PDB entry 7RK9 | electron microscopy, 2.32 A resolution | chains A and F of the 60 polymer chains in the assembly

# Chain A (and F)
Name: Capsid protein
From: Adeno-associated virus - 1
Notes: chain F of this document is another copy of the same molecule, construct and numbering; everything in this record applies to it too
Reference sequence: Q9WBP8 (Q9WBP8_9VIRU); the construct has insertions or renumbered stretches relative to UniProt, so the offset changes along the chain: 1-588 = UniProt 1-588; 596-743 = UniProt 589-736
Amino-acid sequence (743 residues; row label = number of the first residue in the row):
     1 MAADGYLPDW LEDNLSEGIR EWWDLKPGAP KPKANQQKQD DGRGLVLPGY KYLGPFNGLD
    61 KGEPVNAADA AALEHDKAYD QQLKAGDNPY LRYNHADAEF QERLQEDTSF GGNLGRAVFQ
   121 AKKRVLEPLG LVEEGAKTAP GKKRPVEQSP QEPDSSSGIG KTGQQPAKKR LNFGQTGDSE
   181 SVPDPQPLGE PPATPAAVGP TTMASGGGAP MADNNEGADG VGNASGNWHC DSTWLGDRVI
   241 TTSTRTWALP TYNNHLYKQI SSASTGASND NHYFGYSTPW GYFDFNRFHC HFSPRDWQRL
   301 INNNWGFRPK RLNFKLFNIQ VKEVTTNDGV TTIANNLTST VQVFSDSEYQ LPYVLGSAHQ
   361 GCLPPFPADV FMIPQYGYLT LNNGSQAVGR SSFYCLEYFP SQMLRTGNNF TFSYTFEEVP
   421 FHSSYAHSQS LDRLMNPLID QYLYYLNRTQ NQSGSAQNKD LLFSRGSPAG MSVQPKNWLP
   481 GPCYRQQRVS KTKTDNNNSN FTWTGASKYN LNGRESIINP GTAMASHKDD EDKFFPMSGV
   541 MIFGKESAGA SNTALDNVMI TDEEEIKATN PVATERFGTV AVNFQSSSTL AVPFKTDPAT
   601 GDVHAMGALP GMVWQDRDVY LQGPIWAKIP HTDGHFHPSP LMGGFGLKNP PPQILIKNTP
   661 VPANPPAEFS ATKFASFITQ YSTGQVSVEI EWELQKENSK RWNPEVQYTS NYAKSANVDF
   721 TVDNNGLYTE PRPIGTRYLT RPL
Unresolved in the structure: 1-218, 590-591
Construct notes: insertion (589-595)
Reported in the primary citation:
  - conformationally variable residues (order/disorder transition): Ser586, Ser587 to Thr589, Pro593 to Phe594, Lys595

# Chain A / chain F interface
Contacting residue pairs (64):
  Cys230(A) - Lys700(F)
  Asp231(A) - Lys700(F)  salt bridge
  Ser293(A) - Trp702(F)
  Pro294(A) - Trp702(F)
  Pro294(A) - Pro704(F)  hydrophobic
  Arg295(A) - Glu697(F)  salt bridge
  Arg295(A) - Arg701(F)
  Arg295(A) - Trp702(F)  hydrogen bond (backbone-backbone)
  Arg295(A) - Asn703(F)
  Arg295(A) - Glu705(F)
  Arg295(A) - Leu739(F)
  Gln298(A) - Pro704(F)
  Gln298(A) - Glu705(F)  hydrogen bond (side chain-backbone)
  Gln298(A) - Gln707(F)
  Asn302(A) - Gln707(F)  hydrogen bond
  Asn303(A) - Asn303(F)  hydrogen bond
  Pro365(A) - Trp702(F)
  Pro367(A) - Trp702(F)
  Asp530(A) - Lys714(F)  salt bridge
  Glu697(A) - Arg295(F)  salt bridge
  Lys700(A) - Cys230(F)
  Lys700(A) - Asp231(F)  salt bridge
  Arg701(A) - Arg295(F)
  Trp702(A) - Ser293(F)
  Trp702(A) - Pro294(F)
  Trp702(A) - Arg295(F)  hydrogen bond (backbone-backbone)
  Trp702(A) - Pro365(F)
  Trp702(A) - Pro367(F)
  Trp702(A) - Phe720(F)
  Trp702(A) - Tyr728(F)  hydrogen bond
  Asn703(A) - Arg295(F)
  Asn703(A) - Val718(F)
  Asn703(A) - Asp719(F)
  Pro704(A) - Pro294(F)  hydrophobic
  Pro704(A) - Gln298(F)
  Pro704(A) - Tyr708(F)  hydrophobic
  Pro704(A) - Ser710(F)  hydrogen bond (backbone-side chain)
  Pro704(A) - Phe720(F)
  Glu705(A) - Arg295(F)
  Glu705(A) - Gln298(F)  hydrogen bond (backbone-side chain)
  Glu705(A) - Thr709(F)
  Glu705(A) - Ser710(F)  hydrogen bond (backbone-backbone)
  Val706(A) - Thr709(F)
  Val706(A) - Ser710(F)
  Gln707(A) - Gln298(F)
  Gln707(A) - Asn302(F)  hydrogen bond
  Gln707(A) - Tyr708(F)
  Gln707(A) - Thr709(F)  hydrogen bond (backbone-side chain)
  Tyr708(A) - Pro704(F)  hydrophobic
  Tyr708(A) - Gln707(F)
  Thr709(A) - Glu705(F)
  Thr709(A) - Val706(F)
  Thr709(A) - Gln707(F)  hydrogen bond (side chain-backbone)
  Thr709(A) - Thr709(F)
  Ser710(A) - Pro704(F)  hydrogen bond (side chain-backbone)
  Ser710(A) - Glu705(F)  hydrogen bond (backbone-backbone)
  Ser710(A) - Val706(F)
  Lys714(A) - Asp530(F)  salt bridge
  Val718(A) - Asn703(F)
  Asp719(A) - Asn703(F)
  Phe720(A) - Trp702(F)
  Phe720(A) - Pro704(F)
  Tyr728(A) - Trp702(F)  hydrogen bond
  Leu739(A) - Arg295(F)
Other interface residues (no listed pair), chain A (33 interface residues in all): Arg299, Phe366, Tyr712, Thr721
Other interface residues (no listed pair), chain F (33 interface residues in all): Arg299, Phe366, Tyr712, Thr721

# Overview
Chain A and chain F each contribute 33 residues to their interface, with 15 hydrogen bonds and 6 salt bridges.
Among the polar pairs are Asp231(A)-Lys700(F), Arg295(A)-Glu697(F) and Asp530(A)-Lys714(F). From the paper:
conformational variability at Ser586(A), Ser587(A) and Pro593(A) among others.
Chain A and chain F are both Capsid protein (Adeno-associated virus - 1); the structure, Cryo-EM Structure of
Adeno-Associated Virus Serotype 1 with Engineered Peptide Domain PHP.B (AAV1-PHP.B), was determined by
electron microscopy (same publication as 7RK8).
